8C8G - chains A and B; structure by electron microscopy, 2.98 A resolution.

== Chain A ==
Protein: Putative botulinum-like toxin Wo
Source organism: Weissella oryzae
Notes: EC 3.4.24.69
UniProt: A0A069CUU9 (BXWO_WEIOS); residue numbers follow UniProt; this construct covers 1-1336
Chain sequence (1371 residues; each row starts with the number of its first residue):
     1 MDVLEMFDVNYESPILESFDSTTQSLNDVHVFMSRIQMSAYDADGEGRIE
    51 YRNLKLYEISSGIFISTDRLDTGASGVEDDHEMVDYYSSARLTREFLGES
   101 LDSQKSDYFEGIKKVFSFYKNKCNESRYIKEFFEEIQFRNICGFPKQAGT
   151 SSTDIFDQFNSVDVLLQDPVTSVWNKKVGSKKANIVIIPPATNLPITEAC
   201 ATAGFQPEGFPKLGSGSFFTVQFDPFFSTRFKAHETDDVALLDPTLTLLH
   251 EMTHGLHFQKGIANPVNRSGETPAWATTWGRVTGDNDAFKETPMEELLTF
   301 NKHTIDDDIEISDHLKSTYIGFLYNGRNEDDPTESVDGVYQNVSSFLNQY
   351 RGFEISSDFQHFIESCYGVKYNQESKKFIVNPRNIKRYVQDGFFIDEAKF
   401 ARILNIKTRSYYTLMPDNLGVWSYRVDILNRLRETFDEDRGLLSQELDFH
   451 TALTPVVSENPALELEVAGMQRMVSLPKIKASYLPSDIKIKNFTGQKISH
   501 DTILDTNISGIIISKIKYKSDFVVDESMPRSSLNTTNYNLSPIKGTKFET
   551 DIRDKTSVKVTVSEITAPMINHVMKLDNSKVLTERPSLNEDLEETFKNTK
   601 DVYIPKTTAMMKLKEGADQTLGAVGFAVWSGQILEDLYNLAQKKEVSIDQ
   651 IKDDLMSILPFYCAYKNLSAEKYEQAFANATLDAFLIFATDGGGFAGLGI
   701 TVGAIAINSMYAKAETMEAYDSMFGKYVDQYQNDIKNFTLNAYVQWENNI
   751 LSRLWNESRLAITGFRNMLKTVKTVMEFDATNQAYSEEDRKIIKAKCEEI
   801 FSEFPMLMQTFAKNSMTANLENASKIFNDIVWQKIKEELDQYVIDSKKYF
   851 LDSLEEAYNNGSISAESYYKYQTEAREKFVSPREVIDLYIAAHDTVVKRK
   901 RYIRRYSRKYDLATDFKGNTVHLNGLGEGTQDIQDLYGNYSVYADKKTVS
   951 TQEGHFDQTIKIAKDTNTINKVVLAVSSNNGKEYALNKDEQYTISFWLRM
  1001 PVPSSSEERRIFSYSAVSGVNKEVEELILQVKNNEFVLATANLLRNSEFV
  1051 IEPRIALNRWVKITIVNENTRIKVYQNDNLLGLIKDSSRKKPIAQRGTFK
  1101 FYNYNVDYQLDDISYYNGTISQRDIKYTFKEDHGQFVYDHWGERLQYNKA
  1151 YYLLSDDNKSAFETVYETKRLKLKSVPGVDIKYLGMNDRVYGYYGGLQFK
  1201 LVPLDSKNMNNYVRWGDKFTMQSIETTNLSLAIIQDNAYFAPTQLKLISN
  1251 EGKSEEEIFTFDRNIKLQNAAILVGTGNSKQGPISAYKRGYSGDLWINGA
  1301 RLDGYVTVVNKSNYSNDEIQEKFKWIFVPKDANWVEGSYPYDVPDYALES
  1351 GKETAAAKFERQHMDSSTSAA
Unresolved in the structure: 1, 1337-1371
Construct notes: expression tag (1337-1371)
Disulfides: Cys142-Cys366
Swiss-Prot annotation at these positions:
  - active site: Glu251
  - binding site (Zn(2+)): His250, His254, Glu296
From the paper describing this entry:
  - conformationally variable residues (loop rearrangement): Glu251, Ala276 to Pro293, Tyr412

== Chain B ==
Protein: Structural protein
Source organism: Weissella oryzae
UniProt: A0A069CVS9 (A0A069CVS9_WEIOS); numbering as in UniProt (aligned over 1-1437)
Chain sequence (1458 residues; row label = number of the first residue in the row; numbers below 1 keep their minus sign (Met-12 is residue -12)):
   -12 MGSDYKDDDDKSGMDNKLKTENIRYFRTAAGSEDVLEVKAYEVYPNVWAI
    38 PSRYMMEPLQDLDEVTNPEQFSIYDKKYLADIQEQDEFLKSIQAAIEDIK
    88 KRTFGLELLTAVSGAVPLPKDTGATNTTLQCIDENGKHTHDVVANVVLWG
   138 PGNNLNSNRLISKSDDDSNGIGSMVELIWNPQILIKNIGTNRIKPATDEL
   188 VGLLTKALFRLYGLGLNKIRYPFYQLDDKKYYSLTAEDLISYGGFSANVV
   238 NLQPYYFLEDQFTKVKEKYESAKKRIDDIKVNDEYSQMLTLKYQFDLYSL
   288 FHISTSYIVSTVIPANDKYGGLVSYYTGPNALIDSKTDEKLTSMVKIPLK
   338 KIKYSKNQSREYDEYDLTNGEDSTQYFENFTFPKSKHVFVETQPTPENVF
   388 VNLPSEEITKIILPVIPAESDLIKIPFQPATPKSITTELITTDVPTLGLI
   438 FPAVKSKQNLSDIKMTSKLSDALDSDKQTFAFDNTLVDKLSELTSVSDAE
   488 LFGIIRLIKNELLSVIDNFTTFGDNWSCPRWIDYCFQQVFGSDLKNLIVQ
   538 GDFEKVFNISDTLILPKQLPEDILQLKPYLFYQWYAKRYTRILRLESLFY
   588 QILNEHITLIRSLVSSNNKGQYLQGFMNDLDKIAYNAQYMLSDWTIQLGY
   638 YDFKNQVTQVIKTSSMTSEFNIDDLLYDYDTFKLTISQFGADSINNFTPS
   688 QDLKLALNDNNSPILLLGNDEIKSNGSITQTDDSLDDETSLLLSKNTSFE
   738 GNFSAKYLLSSVGVNFTFKSIENLNFSVDFMNINIAFSNNFFEITQTGQE
   788 TKKYSIAKLFGWNSLVYLIKHSSVEIWDIHSNILLVSHDLTAPQNNIVKA
   838 PIKLTNLDNELILKSFEVFEQDEEANYNDIEQGFKNGIIYTAKKMPIIVG
   888 EKYALKSSILDDMGILTSDENKKYPVFSTDVEVESSLNIILESTTGDKIS
   938 VDAGVNIRTINSNGEENYLGIEDNHLIFVPKEEAELFYLKKAVVEDTIDI
   988 FYVVKTLGNMFINVERISDNIYRLNFKAGILYSTMESDMLVLPAEEANTA
  1038 FYIQPIGLASLEVKDSVLGEGNPWLKEDNFLDATDDYGNQIDLSDNRISV
  1088 TGSVDTDKVGTYSVVYSYTGIDKTNTEKATITVKLDKSSIKTQDSTLQNG
  1138 KEWVRADNLVEVIDEDGNKVDYSDDRIIQEGDVDINKAGVYDITFRYRGK
  1188 FKIISSSFKVTVINDIWYDSIKNACKTYLIDYGERINDVKGITFQNILEA
  1238 TRGKLYGYRVVYDNPHDVINQNPPKDFHFDLIKPFDVKNPSRVHLADYSG
  1288 YLRLFIISTGKINTDIKVKIYAVLENKDEIEIFDNHQNDKRHEEIAEIYK
  1338 SNFDDNNYSADGKYFISVLFKNDVQAVVKDEIYGYEIFYSYFTKFRKDTA
  1388 FQTDGSKRIFFHDYFNFEVPLDYKDSTFINVILKNGEKIRIYKFAGYYYY
  1438 SGHHHHHH
Unresolved in the structure: -12 to 4, 1200-1445
Construct notes: initiating methionine (-12); expression tag (-11 to 0, 1438-1445)

== How chain A and chain B interact ==
Residue-residue contacts (264; chain A residue first):
  Arg127(A) - Glu1032(B)  hydrogen bond (side chain-backbone)
  Arg127(A) - Glu1033(B)  salt bridge
  Arg127(A) - Asn1035(B)
  Tyr128(A) - Glu1032(B)  hydrogen bond
  Asp313(A) - Asp983(B)
  Lys370(A) - Asn1007(B)
  Arg383(A) - Met900(B)  hydrogen bond
  Arg387(A) - Ile896(B)
  Lys399(A) - Glu1032(B)
  Ile513(A) - Asp983(B)
  Ile513(A) - Ile985(B)  hydrophobic
  Ser514(A) - Asp983(B)
  Ser514(A) - Thr984(B)
  Ser514(A) - Ile985(B)
  Ser514(A) - Asp986(B)
  Lys515(A) - Asp983(B)  hydrogen bond (backbone-backbone)
  Lys515(A) - Thr984(B)
  Ile516(A) - Ser895(B)
  Ile516(A) - Val981(B)  hydrophobic
  Ile516(A) - Thr984(B)
  Ile516(A) - Phe988(B)  hydrophobic
  Ile516(A) - Ala1034(B)  hydrophobic
  Lys517(A) - Asp983(B)  salt bridge
  Tyr518(A) - Ile896(B)  hydrophobic
  Tyr518(A) - Ala1031(B)
  Tyr518(A) - Glu1032(B)
  Tyr518(A) - Asn1035(B)  hydrogen bond
  Ser520(A) - Arg1003(B)
  Ser520(A) - Tyr1009(B)
  Asp521(A) - Arg1003(B)  hydrogen bond (backbone-side chain)
  Val523(A) - Ile1004(B)
  Val523(A) - Ser1005(B)
  Val523(A) - Asp1006(B)
  Lys612(A) - Asn533(B)
  Val628(A) - Val536(B)
  Val628(A) - Gln537(B)
  Gly631(A) - Val536(B)
  Gln632(A) - Asn533(B)  hydrogen bond (side chain-backbone)
  Gln632(A) - Val536(B)
  Gln632(A) - Gln537(B)
  Glu635(A) - Phe506(B)
  Glu635(A) - Thr508(B)
  Glu635(A) - Lys532(B)  hydrogen bond (backbone-side chain)
  Glu635(A) - Asn533(B)
  Asp636(A) - Asn533(B)  hydrogen bond
  Tyr638(A) - Asn505(B)
  Tyr638(A) - Thr507(B)
  Asn639(A) - Asp530(B)
  Asn639(A) - Lys532(B)  hydrogen bond
  Gln642(A) - Asp504(B)
  Gln642(A) - Asn505(B)  hydrogen bond
  Lys644(A) - Arg517(B)
  Glu645(A) - Asn497(B)  hydrogen bond (backbone-side chain)
  Ser647(A) - Thr472(B)
  Ser647(A) - Leu494(B)
  Asp653(A) - Arg493(B)  salt bridge
  Asp653(A) - His808(B)
  Asp654(A) - Glu861(B)
  Leu655(A) - Arg493(B)
  Leu655(A) - Asn497(B)
  Met717(A) - Asn1059(B)  hydrogen bond
  Met717(A) - Pro1060(B)
  Met717(A) - Lys1189(B)
  Glu718(A) - Pro1060(B)
  Asp721(A) - Pro1060(B)
  Thr810(A) - Asn505(B)
  Trp832(A) - Leu821(B)  hydrophobic
  Trp832(A) - Ser824(B)
  Gln833(A) - Asp826(B)
  Lys836(A) - Ser824(B)  hydrogen bond
  Lys836(A) - Asp826(B)  salt bridge
  Ile844(A) - Lys789(B)
  Tyr858(A) - Ile1190(B)
  Asn859(A) - Arg1183(B)  hydrogen bond (backbone-side chain)
  Asn859(A) - Ile1190(B)
  Asn859(A) - Ser1192(B)  hydrogen bond (backbone-side chain)
  Asn860(A) - Ile1190(B)
  Asn860(A) - Ser1192(B)  hydrogen bond (backbone-side chain)
  Gly861(A) - Ile1190(B)
  Ser864(A) - Asn1059(B)
  Ser864(A) - Phe1188(B)
  Ala865(A) - Lys1187(B)
  Ala865(A) - Phe1188(B)  hydrogen bond (backbone-backbone)
  Glu866(A) - Ser1053(B)
  Lys870(A) - Asp1065(B)  salt bridge
  Glu877(A) - Phe778(B)
  Val880(A) - Lys790(B)
  Val880(A) - Ser792(B)
  Ser881(A) - Lys790(B)  hydrogen bond (side chain-backbone)
  Ser881(A) - Tyr791(B)
  Ser881(A) - Ser792(B)  hydrogen bond (backbone-side chain)
  Arg883(A) - Ser792(B)
  Arg883(A) - Ile793(B)
  Arg883(A) - Ala794(B)
  Ile886(A) - Leu821(B)
  Ile886(A) - Leu822(B)
  Ile886(A) - Ser824(B)
  Tyr889(A) - Trp814(B)
  Tyr889(A) - Leu821(B)  hydrophobic
  Ile890(A) - Ile820(B)  hydrophobic
  Ile890(A) - Leu821(B)
  His893(A) - Asn865(B)
  Val897(A) - Asn865(B)
  Val897(A) - Asp866(B)
  Lys898(A) - Asp983(B)  salt bridge
  Asp915(A) - Thr1021(B)  hydrogen bond
  Phe916(A) - Thr1021(B)
  Phe916(A) - Glu1023(B)
  Phe916(A) - Val1028(B)  hydrophobic
  Lys917(A) - Glu1023(B)  salt bridge
  His922(A) - Ser1020(B)  hydrogen bond (side chain-backbone)
  His922(A) - Thr1021(B)
  His922(A) - Met1022(B)  hydrogen bond (side chain-backbone)
  Asn924(A) - Met1022(B)
  Gly925(A) - Asn996(B)  hydrogen bond (backbone-side chain)
  Leu926(A) - Asn996(B)
  Leu926(A) - Ala1015(B)
  Leu926(A) - Gly1016(B)
  Gly927(A) - Gly995(B)
  Glu928(A) - Met997(B)
  Gln934(A) - Leu1018(B)
  Leu936(A) - Ile1017(B)
  Leu936(A) - Leu1018(B)
  Leu936(A) - Tyr1019(B)  hydrogen bond (backbone-backbone)
  Tyr937(A) - Tyr1019(B)
  Tyr937(A) - Ser1020(B)
  Tyr937(A) - Thr1021(B)  hydrogen bond
  Asp957(A) - Met1022(B)
  Asp957(A) - Asp1025(B)
  Gln958(A) - Asn996(B)  hydrogen bond
  Glu1035(A) - Asp661(B)
  Glu1052(A) - Asp660(B)
  Glu1052(A) - Asp661(B)
  Arg1054(A) - Phe376(B)
  Leu1057(A) - Glu378(B)
  Arg1071(A) - Thr507(B)  hydrogen bond (side chain-backbone)
  Lys1073(A) - Asp511(B)  salt bridge
  Asn1079(A) - Asp665(B)  hydrogen bond
  Asn1079(A) - Asp667(B)
  Leu1080(A) - Asp511(B)
  Leu1080(A) - Asp665(B)
  Leu1080(A) - Tyr666(B)
  Gln1122(A) - Asn512(B)  hydrogen bond
  Gly1134(A) - Ser1024(B)
  Gln1135(A) - Lys872(B)
  Phe1136(A) - Asp1025(B)
  Asp1156(A) - Gln380(B)  hydrogen bond (backbone-side chain)
  Asp1157(A) - Glu384(B)
  Asp1157(A) - Asn385(B)  hydrogen bond (side chain-backbone)
  Asn1158(A) - Glu384(B)
  Asn1158(A) - Asn385(B)  hydrogen bond (side chain-backbone)
  Asn1158(A) - Val386(B)
  Asn1158(A) - Val388(B)
  Lys1159(A) - Gln380(B)  hydrogen bond
  Ser1160(A) - Val388(B)
  Arg1170(A) - Glu393(B)  salt bridge
  Leu1173(A) - Val388(B)
  Asn1187(A) - Val375(B)
  Asp1188(A) - Phe376(B)
  Arg1189(A) - Val375(B)
  Arg1189(A) - Phe376(B)  hydrogen bond (backbone-backbone)
  Arg1189(A) - Val377(B)
  Arg1189(A) - Glu378(B)  hydrogen bond (backbone-backbone)
  Val1190(A) - Glu378(B)
  Tyr1191(A) - Glu378(B)  hydrogen bond (backbone-side chain)
  Tyr1191(A) - Thr379(B)
  Tyr1191(A) - Gln380(B)
  Leu1204(A) - Asp724(B)
  Leu1204(A) - Glu725(B)
  Asp1205(A) - Asp724(B)
  Lys1207(A) - Thr932(B)
  Lys1207(A) - Gly933(B)
  Lys1207(A) - Lys935(B)  hydrogen bond (side chain-backbone)
  Lys1207(A) - Ser937(B)  hydrogen bond
  Asn1211(A) - Ser937(B)  hydrogen bond
  Asn1211(A) - Asp939(B)
  Tyr1212(A) - Asp939(B)
  Arg1214(A) - Asn873(B)
  Arg1214(A) - Gly874(B)
  Arg1214(A) - Asp939(B)  salt bridge
  Gly1216(A) - Glu725(B)
  Asp1217(A) - Asp723(B)
  Lys1218(A) - Glu725(B)  salt bridge
  Phe1240(A) - Tyr31(B)
  Phe1240(A) - Leu93(B)  hydrophobic
  Phe1240(A) - Thr396(B)
  Ala1241(A) - Glu393(B)
  Gln1244(A) - Glu393(B)  hydrogen bond
  Thr1276(A) - Lys691(B)  hydrogen bond (backbone-side chain)
  Asn1278(A) - Leu692(B)
  Gly1282(A) - Gln717(B)
  Pro1283(A) - Leu692(B)
  Pro1283(A) - Ala693(B)  hydrophobic
  Pro1283(A) - Leu694(B)
  Pro1283(A) - Gln717(B)
  Ser1285(A) - Leu694(B)
  Ser1285(A) - Asn695(B)  hydrogen bond (side chain-backbone)
  Ser1285(A) - Asn698(B)
  Ala1286(A) - Leu694(B)  hydrogen bond (backbone-backbone)
  Ala1286(A) - Asn695(B)  hydrogen bond (backbone-backbone)
  Ala1286(A) - Asp696(B)
  Tyr1287(A) - Asn695(B)
  Tyr1287(A) - Asp696(B)
  Ser1292(A) - Ala693(B)
  Ser1292(A) - Leu694(B)  hydrogen bond (side chain-backbone)
  Asp1294(A) - Asp689(B)
  Asp1294(A) - Lys691(B)  salt bridge
  Asn1298(A) - Thr90(B)
  Gly1299(A) - Phe91(B)
  Gly1299(A) - Asn385(B)  hydrogen bond (backbone-side chain)
  Ala1300(A) - Phe91(B)  hydrophobic
  Ala1300(A) - Glu94(B)
  Arg1301(A) - Glu94(B)  hydrogen bond (backbone-side chain)
  Arg1301(A) - Ser392(B)
  Arg1301(A) - Glu393(B)  salt bridge
  Arg1301(A) - Glu394(B)  salt bridge
  Leu1302(A) - Leu93(B)  hydrophobic
  Leu1302(A) - Glu94(B)
  Leu1302(A) - Thr97(B)
  Leu1302(A) - Ser392(B)
  Leu1302(A) - Glu393(B)
  Asp1303(A) - Thr90(B)
  Asp1303(A) - Phe91(B)  hydrogen bond (side chain-backbone)
  Thr1307(A) - Thr90(B)
  Val1309(A) - Asn706(B)  hydrogen bond (backbone-side chain)
  Asn1310(A) - Pro686(B)
  Lys1311(A) - Thr685(B)
  Lys1311(A) - Pro686(B)
  Lys1311(A) - Gln688(B)  hydrogen bond (backbone-side chain)
  Lys1311(A) - Asp689(B)  salt bridge
  Lys1311(A) - Gly705(B)  hydrogen bond (side chain-backbone)
  Lys1311(A) - Asn706(B)
  Ser1312(A) - Thr685(B)  hydrogen bond (backbone-side chain)
  Asn1313(A) - Thr685(B)
  Asn1313(A) - Ser741(B)
  Asn1313(A) - Lys743(B)  hydrogen bond (backbone-side chain)
  Ser1315(A) - Thr685(B)
  Ser1315(A) - Pro686(B)
  Asn1316(A) - Asn682(B)  hydrogen bond (side chain-backbone)
  Asn1316(A) - Asn683(B)  hydrogen bond (side chain-backbone)
  Asn1316(A) - Phe684(B)
  Asn1316(A) - Thr685(B)
  Asn1316(A) - Lys743(B)  hydrogen bond
  Asn1316(A) - Tyr744(B)  hydrogen bond
  Asp1317(A) - Arg179(B)  salt bridge
  Asp1317(A) - Tyr622(B)
  Asp1317(A) - Lys743(B)  salt bridge
  Glu1318(A) - Ser297(B)
  Glu1318(A) - Thr298(B)  hydrogen bond (side chain-backbone)
  Glu1318(A) - Val299(B)
  Glu1318(A) - Tyr622(B)
  Ile1319(A) - Thr298(B)  hydrogen bond (backbone-side chain)
  Ile1319(A) - Tyr622(B)
  Ile1319(A) - Tyr626(B)
  Ile1319(A) - Phe676(B)  hydrophobic
  Ile1319(A) - Ser680(B)
  Ile1319(A) - Ile681(B)  hydrophobic
  Gln1320(A) - Asn682(B)
  Glu1321(A) - Ser293(B)
  Glu1321(A) - Tyr294(B)
  Glu1321(A) - Phe676(B)
  Lys1322(A) - Tyr294(B)  hydrogen bond (backbone-side chain)
  Phe1323(A) - Phe91(B)  hydrophobic
  Phe1323(A) - Tyr294(B)
Also at the interface, not in a pair above, chain A (167 interface residues in all): Ser365, Ile403, Ala627, Lys825, Glu837, Ser867, Arg876, Lys900, Gln931, Glu953, Phe956, Glu1048, Phe1049, Val1050, Tyr1075, Leu1081, Gly1082, Leu1083, Lys1085, Glu1131, Arg1144, Ser1175, Tyr1193, Asn1208, Asn1210, Tyr1239, Ile1284, Gly1293, Val1308, Tyr1314
Also at the interface, not in a pair above, chain B (173 interface residues in all): Lys87, Arg89, His374, Pro383, Lys397, Ser501, Ile503, Phe509, Lys641, Asn658, Ile701, Leu703, Ser810, Glu812, Val823, Glu860, Asn863, Glu868, Ile875, Asn961, Lys977, Lys992, Lys1051, Leu1055, Gly1058, Arg1185, Gly1186
Interface features reported in the paper:
  - interface residues, chain A: Lys399(A), His893(A), Lys898(A), Arg1123(A)
  - interface residues, chain B: Glu854(B), Glu857(B), Glu982(B), Ala1046(B)

== In short ==
The interface between chain A and chain B involves 167 residues on one side and 173 on the other; the contacts
include 61 hydrogen bonds and 17 salt bridges. Polar contacts include Arg127(A)-Glu1033(B),
Lys517(A)-Asp983(B) and Asp653(A)-Arg493(B). From the paper: interface residues Lys399(A), His893(A) and
Glu854(B) among others; conformational variability at Glu251(A), Ala276(A) and Tyr412(A).
Chain A is Putative botulinum-like toxin Wo and chain B is Structural protein, both from Weissella oryzae; the
structure, Cryo-EM structure of BoNT/Wo-NTNH complex, was determined by electron microscopy.
